7EXQ - chain B; structure by X-ray diffraction, 2.20 A resolution.

== Chain B ==
Protein: Probable galactinol--sucrose galactosyltransferase 6
From: Arabidopsis thaliana
Notes: EC 2.4.1.82
Reference sequence: Q8RX87 (RFS6_ARATH); residue numbers follow UniProt; this construct covers 1-749
Sequence (749 residues; each row starts with the number of its first residue):
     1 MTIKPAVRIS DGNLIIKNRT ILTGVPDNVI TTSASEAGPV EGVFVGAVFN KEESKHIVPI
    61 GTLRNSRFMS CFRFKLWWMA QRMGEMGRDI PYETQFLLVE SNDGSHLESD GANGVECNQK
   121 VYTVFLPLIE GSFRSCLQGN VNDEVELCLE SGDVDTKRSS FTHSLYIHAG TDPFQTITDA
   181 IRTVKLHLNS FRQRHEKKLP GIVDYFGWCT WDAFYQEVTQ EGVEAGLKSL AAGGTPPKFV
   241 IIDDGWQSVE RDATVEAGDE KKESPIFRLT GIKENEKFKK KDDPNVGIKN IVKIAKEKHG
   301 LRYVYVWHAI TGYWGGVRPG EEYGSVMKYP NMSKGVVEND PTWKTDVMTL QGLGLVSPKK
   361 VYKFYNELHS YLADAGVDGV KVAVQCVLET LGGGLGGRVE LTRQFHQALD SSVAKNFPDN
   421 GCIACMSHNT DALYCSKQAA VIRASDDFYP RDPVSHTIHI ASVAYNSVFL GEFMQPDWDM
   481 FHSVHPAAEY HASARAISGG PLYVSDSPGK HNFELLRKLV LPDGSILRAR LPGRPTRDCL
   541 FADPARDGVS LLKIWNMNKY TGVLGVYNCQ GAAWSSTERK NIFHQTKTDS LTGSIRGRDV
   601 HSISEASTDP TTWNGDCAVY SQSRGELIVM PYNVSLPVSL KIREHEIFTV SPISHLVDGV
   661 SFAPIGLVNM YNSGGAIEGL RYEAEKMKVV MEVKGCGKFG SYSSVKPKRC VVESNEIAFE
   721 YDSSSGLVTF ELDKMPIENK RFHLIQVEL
Not modelled in the structure: 1-4, 103-119, 254-263
Construct notes: conflict Arg-302 (Lys in Q8RX87); engineered mutation Ala-383 (Asp in Q8RX87)
Residues lining bound ligands: beta-D-galactopyranose (GAL): Trp-78, Trp-211, Asp-243, Asp-244, Trp-307, Trp-314, Lys-381, Cys-425, Met-426, Arg-443, Asp-447, Asp-479, Met-480
Reported in the primary citation:
  - binding site for alpha-D-glucopyranose: Lys-75, Thr-342
  - binding site for beta-D-fructofuranose: Asp-346
  - binding site for beta-D-galactopyranose: Trp-78, Asp-447
  - catalytic residues: Asp-447 (by similarity / conservation)
  - mutagenesis - D447A: abolished catalytic activity on raffinose

== Summary ==
Chain B binds beta-D-galactopyranose. The paper reports the catalytic residue Asp-447; D447A abolishes
catalytic activity on raffinose.
Chain B is Probable galactinol--sucrose galactosyltransferase 6 (Arabidopsis thaliana); the structure, Crystal
structure of alkaline alpha-galactosidase D383A mutant from Arabidopsis thaliana complexed with
product-galactose and sucrose, was determined by X-ray diffraction (same publication as 7EXF, 7EXG, 7EXH, 7EXJ
and 7EXR).
